PDB entry 1GLA | X-ray diffraction, 2.60 A resolution | chains F and G

Chain F:
Protein: GLUCOSE-SPECIFIC PROTEIN IIIGlc
Source organism: Escherichia coli
Notes: EC 2.7.1.69
UniProtKB: P69783 (PTGA_ECOLI); residue numbers follow UniProt; this construct covers 1-168
Chain sequence (168 residues; numbered 1 to 168; the number before each row is that of its first residue):
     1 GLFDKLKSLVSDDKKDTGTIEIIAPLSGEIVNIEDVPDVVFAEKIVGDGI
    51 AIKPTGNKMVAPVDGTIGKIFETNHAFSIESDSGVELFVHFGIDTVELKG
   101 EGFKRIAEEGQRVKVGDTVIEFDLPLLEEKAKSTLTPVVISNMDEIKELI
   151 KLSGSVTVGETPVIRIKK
Unresolved in the structure: 12-18

Chain G:
Protein: Glycerol kinase
Source organism: Escherichia coli
Notes: EC 2.7.1.30
UniProtKB: P0A6F3 (GLPK_ECOLI); residue numbers follow UniProt; this construct covers 1-501
Chain sequence (501 residues; row label = number of the first residue in the row):
     1 TEKKYIVALDQGTTSSRAVVMDHDANIISVSQREFEQIYPKPGWVEHDPM
    51 EIWATQSSTLVEVLAKADISSDQIAAIGITNQRETTIVWEKETGKPIYNA
   101 IVWQCRRTAEICEHLKRDGLEDYIRSNTGLVIDPYFSGTKVKWILDHVEG
   151 SRERARRGELLFGTVDTWLIWKMTQGRVHVTDYTNASRTMLFNIHTLDWD
   201 DKMLEVLDIPREMLPEVRRSSEVYGQTNIGGKGGTRIPISGIAGDQQAAL
   251 FGQLCVKEGMAKNTYGTGCFMLMNTGEKAVKSENGLLTTIACGPTGEVNY
   301 ALEGAVFMAGASIQWLRDEMKLINDAYDSEYFATKVQNTNGVYVVPAFTG
   351 LGAPYWDPYARGAIFGLTRGVNANHIIRATLESIAYQTRDVLEAMQADSG
   401 IRLHALRVDGGAVANNFLMQFQSDILGTRVERPEVREVTALGAAYLAGLA
   451 VGFWQNLDELQEKAVIEREFRPGIETTERNYRYAGWKKAVKRAMAWEEHD
   501 E
Unresolved in the structure: 1-3, 230-236, 500-501
Swiss-Prot annotation at these positions:
  - binding site (ADP): T14, N416
  - binding site (ATP): T14, S16
  - binding site (sn-glycerol 3-phosphate): T14
  - binding site (glycerol): Q247

Chain F / chain G interface:
Residue-residue contacts - 19 pairs, chain F then chain G:
  D38(F) - R479(G)  salt bridge
  V40(F) - R479(G)
  F41(F) - T477(G)
  E43(F) - R402(G)  salt bridge
  I45(F) - P472(G)  hydrophobic
  V46(F) - G473(G)
  V46(F) - I474(G)  hydrophobic
  F71(F) - I474(G)  hydrophobic
  F71(F) - T477(G)
  F71(F) - E478(G)
  E72(F) - N338(G)
  S78(F) - I474(G)
  F88(F) - I474(G)  hydrophobic
  F88(F) - T477(G)
  H90(F) - T477(G)
  V96(F) - E478(G)
  V96(F) - Y481(G)  hydrophobic
  E97(F) - Y481(G)
  K99(F) - Y481(G)
Interface residues without a listed pair, chain F (18 interface residues in all): V39, K69, H75, D94
Interface residues without a listed pair, chain G (16 interface residues in all): Q337, H404, G427, R429, E475, T476, N480

Summary:
18 residues of chain F face 16 of chain G across their interface, with 2 salt bridges. Among the polar pairs
are D38(F)-R479(G) and E43(F)-R402(G).
Chain F is GLUCOSE-SPECIFIC PROTEIN IIIGlc and chain G is Glycerol kinase, both from Escherichia coli; the
structure, Structure of the regulatory complex of escherichia coli iiiglc with glycerol kinase, was determined
by X-ray diffraction, deposited together with 1GLB.
